Entry 7DWU (electron microscopy, 19.00 A resolution (very low resolution: no residue pairs are listed; an interface is given only as per-side residue counts)); this record covers chains A and C of the 5 polymer chains in the assembly.

# Chain A (and C)
Molecule: envelope protein
From: Dengue virus 1
Notes: chain C of this document is another copy of the same molecule, construct and numbering; everything in this record applies to it too
Amino-acid sequence (495 residues; each row starts with the number of its first residue):
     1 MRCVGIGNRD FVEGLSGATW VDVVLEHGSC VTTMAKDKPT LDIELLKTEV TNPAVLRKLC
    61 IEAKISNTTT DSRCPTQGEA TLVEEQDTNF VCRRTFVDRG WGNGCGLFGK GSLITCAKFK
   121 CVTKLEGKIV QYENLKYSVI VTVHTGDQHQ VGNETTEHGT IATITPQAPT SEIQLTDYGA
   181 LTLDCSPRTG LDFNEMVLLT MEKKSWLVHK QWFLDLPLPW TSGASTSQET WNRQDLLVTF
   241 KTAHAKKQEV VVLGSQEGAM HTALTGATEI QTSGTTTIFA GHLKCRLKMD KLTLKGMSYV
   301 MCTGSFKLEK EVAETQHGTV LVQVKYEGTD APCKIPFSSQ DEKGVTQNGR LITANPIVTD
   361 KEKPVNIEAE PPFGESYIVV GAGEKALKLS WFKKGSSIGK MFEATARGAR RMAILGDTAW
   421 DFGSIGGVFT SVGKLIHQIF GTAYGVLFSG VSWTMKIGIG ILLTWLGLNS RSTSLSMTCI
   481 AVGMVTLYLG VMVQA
Unresolved in the structure: 395-495
Reported in the primary citation:
  - post-translational modification sites: Asn-67 (citing earlier work)

# Interface between chain A and chain C
At this resolution (19 A) residue pairs are not listed: 5 residues of chain A and 4 of chain C lie at the interface.

# In short
5 residues of chain A face 4 of chain C across their interface. From the paper: a modification site at
Asn-67(A).
Both chains are envelope protein (Dengue virus 1). Entry 7DWU (Cryo-EM structure of Dengue virus serotype 1
strain WestPac 74 in complex with human antibody 1C19 ...) was determined by electron microscopy (same
publication as 7DWT).
